Entry 8Q6R (X-ray diffraction, 1.90 A resolution); this record covers chains C and D of the 3 polymer chains in the assembly.

== Chain C ==
Molecule: Properdin
Source organism: Homo sapiens
UniProtKB: P27918 (PROP_HUMAN); residue numbers follow UniProt; this construct covers 28-135
Sequence (108 residues; row label = number of the first residue in the row):
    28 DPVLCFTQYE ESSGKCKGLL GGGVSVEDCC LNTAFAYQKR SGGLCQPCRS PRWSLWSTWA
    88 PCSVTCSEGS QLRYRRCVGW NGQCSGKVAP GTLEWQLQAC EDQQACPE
Disordered / not traced: 135
Construct notes: conflict Ala-132 (Cys in P27918)
UniProt features mapped onto this chain:
  - glycosylation: Trp-83 (C-linked (Man) tryptophan), Trp-86 (C-linked (Man) tryptophan), Thr-92 (O-linked (Fuc...) threonine)
  - natural variant: Cys-32 (C32Y: In PFD), Arg-100 (R100W: In PFD)
  - mutagenesis: Leu-47 (L47A: Inhibits oligomerization; when associated with A-58 and A-275), Leu-58 (L58A: Inhibits oligomerization; when associated with A-47 and A-275)
Cystine bridges: Cys-32/Cys-56, Cys-43/Cys-72, Cys-57/Cys-75, Cys-89/Cys-127, Cys-93/Cys-133, Cys-104/Cys-111
Covalently attached groups: alpha-D-mannopyranose (MAN) linked to Trp-83, Trp-86; glycan linked to Thr-92

== Chain D ==
Molecule: Properdin
Source organism: Homo sapiens
UniProtKB: P27918 (PROP_HUMAN); residue numbers follow UniProt; this construct covers 256-469
Sequence (221 residues; numbered 255 to 475; the number before each row is that of its first residue):
   255 GVAGGWGPWG PVSPCPVTCG LGQTMEQRTC NHPVPQHGGP FCAGDATRTH ICNTAVPCPV
   315 DGEWDSWGEW SPCIRRNMKS ISCQEIPGQQ SRGRTCRGRK FDGHRCAGQQ QDIRHCYSIQ
   375 HCPLKGSWSE WSTWGLCMPP CGPNPTRARQ RLCTPLLPKY PPTVSMVEGQ GEKNVTFWGR
   435 PLPRCEELQG QKLVVEEKRP CLHVPACKDP EEEELHHHHH H
Disordered / not traced: 466-475
Construct notes: expression tag (255, 470-475)
UniProt features mapped onto this chain:
  - region: Arg-351 to Arg-359 (Interaction with Complement C3 beta chain)
  - glycosylation: Trp-260 (C-linked (Man) tryptophan), Trp-263 (C-linked (Man) tryptophan), Thr-272 (O-linked (Fuc...) threonine), Trp-321 (C-linked (Man) tryptophan), Trp-324 (C-linked (Man) tryptophan), Trp-382 (C-linked (Man) tryptophan), Trp-385 (C-linked (Man) tryptophan), Trp-388 (C-linked (Man) tryptophan), Asn-428 (N-linked (GlcNAc...) (complex) asparagine)
  - natural variant: Gly-298 (G298V: In PFD), Gln-343 (Q343R: In PFD), Tyr-414 (Y414D: In PFD)
  - mutagenesis: Leu-275 (L275A: Inhibits oligomerization; when associated with A-47 and A-58), Arg-329 (R329A: Significantly decreases Complement C3 beta chain binding), Arg-330 (R330A: Slightly decreases Complement C3 beta chain binding), Arg-351 (R351A: Decreases Complement C3 beta chain binding), Arg-353 (R353A: Significantly decreases Complement C3 beta chain binding), Arg-359 (R359A: Significantly decreases Complement C3 beta chain binding), Gln-364 to Gln-365 (Decreases Complement C3 beta chain binding), Leu-456 (L456V: Inhibits oligomerization; when associated with A-47 and A-58)
Cystine bridges: Cys-269/Cys-306, Cys-273/Cys-312, Cys-284/Cys-296, Cys-327/Cys-370, Cys-337/Cys-376, Cys-350/Cys-360, Cys-391/Cys-455, Cys-395/Cys-461, Cys-407/Cys-439
Covalently attached groups: alpha-D-mannopyranose (MAN) linked to Trp-260, Trp-263, Trp-318, Trp-321, Trp-324, Trp-382, Trp-385, Trp-388; glycan linked to Thr-272; N-acetylglucosamine (NAG) linked to Asn-428

== How chain C and chain D interact ==
Residue-residue contacts (44; chain C residue first):
  Cys-32(C) / Leu-275(D)  hydrophobic
  Leu-46(C) / Gln-277(D)
  Leu-47(C) / Leu-275(D)  hydrophobic
  Leu-47(C) / Gln-277(D)  hydrogen bond (backbone-side chain)
  Leu-47(C) / Ile-305(D)
  Gly-48(C) / Ile-305(D)
  Gly-49(C) / Ile-305(D)
  Val-51(C) / Leu-275(D)  hydrophobic
  Asp-55(C) / Leu-275(D)
  Asp-55(C) / Asn-307(D)  hydrogen bond
  Cys-56(C) / Leu-275(D)  hydrophobic
  Leu-58(C) / Gly-274(D)
  Leu-58(C) / Asn-307(D)
  Leu-58(C) / Ala-309(D)  hydrophobic
  Leu-58(C) / Pro-311(D)
  Leu-58(C) / Cys-312(D)  hydrogen bond (backbone-backbone)
  Asn-59(C) / Cys-312(D)
  Thr-60(C) / Val-314(D)
  Phe-62(C) / Leu-275(D)
  Arg-79(C) / Glu-317(D)  salt bridge
  Ser-90(C) / His-457(D)  hydrogen bond (side chain-backbone)
  Glu-95(C) / Arg-401(D)  salt bridge
  Glu-95(C) / Leu-456(D)
  Glu-95(C) / His-457(D)
  Gly-96(C) / Leu-456(D)
  Ser-97(C) / Cys-455(D)
  Ser-97(C) / Leu-456(D)  hydrogen bond (side chain-backbone)
  Ser-97(C) / Pro-459(D)
  Leu-99(C) / Pro-459(D)
  Leu-99(C) / Ala-460(D)
  Tyr-101(C) / Pro-464(D)
  Arg-103(C) / Asp-463(D)  salt bridge
  Asn-108(C) / Lys-354(D)
  Leu-120(C) / Asp-463(D)
  Trp-122(C) / Pro-394(D)
  Trp-122(C) / Cys-395(D)
  Trp-122(C) / Cys-461(D)
  Trp-122(C) / Lys-462(D)
  Gln-123(C) / Leu-390(D)
  Leu-124(C) / Leu-390(D)
  Leu-124(C) / Cys-391(D)  hydrogen bond (backbone-backbone)
  Leu-124(C) / Pro-394(D)
  Leu-124(C) / Pro-399(D)  hydrophobic
  Ala-126(C) / Arg-401(D)
Other interface residues (no listed pair), chain C (31 interface residues in all): Ser-77, Trp-86, Val-91, Gln-98, Gln-125
Other interface residues (no listed pair), chain D (30 interface residues in all): Gly-276, Val-310, Val-458, Glu-465

== Summary ==
31 residues of chain C face 30 of chain D across their interface; the contacts include 6 hydrogen bonds and 3
salt bridges. Among the polar pairs are Arg-79(C)/Glu-317(D), Glu-95(C)/Arg-401(D) and Arg-103(C)/Asp-463(D).
Alpha-D-mannopyranose is covalently linked to Trp-83(C) and Trp-86(C).
Chain C is Properdin and chain D is Properdin, both from Homo sapiens; the structure, Structure of complement
FP in complex with the TPP-3077 VHH, was determined by X-ray diffraction, deposited together with 8Q78.
